8G3D - chains 2D and EK of the 431 polymer chains in the assembly; structure by electron microscopy, 3.70 A resolution.

# Chain 2D
Protein: CFAM166A
Source organism: Tetrahymena thermophila
Reference sequence: Q238X3 (Q238X3_TETTS); residue numbers follow UniProt; this construct covers 1-225
Sequence (225 residues; each row starts with the number of its first residue):
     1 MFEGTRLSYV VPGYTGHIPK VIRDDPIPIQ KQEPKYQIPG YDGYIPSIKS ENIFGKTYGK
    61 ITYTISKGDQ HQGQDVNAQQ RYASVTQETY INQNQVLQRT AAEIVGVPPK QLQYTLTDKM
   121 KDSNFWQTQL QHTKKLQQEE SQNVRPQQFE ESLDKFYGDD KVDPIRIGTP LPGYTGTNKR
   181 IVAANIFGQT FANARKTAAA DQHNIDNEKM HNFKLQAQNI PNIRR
Not modelled in the structure: 1-5, 140-157

# Chain EK
Protein: Tubulin alpha chain
Source organism: Tetrahymena thermophila
Notes: EC 3.6.5.-
Reference sequence: P41351 (TBA_TETTH); residue numbers follow UniProt; this construct covers 1-449
Sequence (449 residues; numbered 1 to 449; the number before each row is that of its first residue):
     1 MREVISIHVG QGGIQVGNAC WELFCLEHGI QPDGQMPSDR TIGGGDDAFN TFFSETGAGK
    61 HVPRAVFLDL EPTVIDEVRT GTYRQLFHPE QLISGKEDAA NNFARGHYTI GKEIVDLCLD
   121 RIRKLADNCT GLQGFLVFNS VGGGTGSGLG SLLLERLSVD YGKKSKLGFT IYPSPQVSTA
   181 VVEPYNSILS THSLLEHTDV AVMLDNEAIY DICRRNLDIE RPTYTNLNRL IAQVISSLTA
   241 SLRFDGALNV DITEFQTNLV PYPRIHFMLS SYAPIISAEK AYHEQLSVAE ITNSAFEPAN
   301 MMAKCDPRHG KYMACSMMYR GDVVPKDVNA SIATIKTKRT IQFVDWCPTG FKVGINYQPP
   361 TVVPGGDLAK VMRAVCMISN STAIAEVFSR LDHKFDLMYA KRAFVHWYVG EGMEEGEFSE
   421 AREDLAALEK DYEEVGIETA EGEGEEEGY
Not modelled in the structure: 440-449
Sequence notes: variant Arg-40 (Lys in P41351)
UniProt features mapped onto this chain:
  - active site: Glu-254
  - binding site (GTP): Gln-11, Glu-71, Ser-140, Gly-144, Thr-145, Thr-179, Asn-206, Asn-228
  - binding site (Mg(2+)): Glu-71
  - site: Tyr-449 (Involved in polymerization)

# Interface between chain 2D and chain EK
Contacting residue pairs (51):
  Tyr-36(2D) / Glu-279(EK)
  Gln-37(2D) / Glu-279(EK)
  Ile-38(2D) / Glu-279(EK)
  Pro-39(2D) / Asp-218(EK)
  Asn-52(2D) / Arg-221(EK)
  Ile-53(2D) / Arg-221(EK)  hydrogen bond (backbone-side chain)
  Phe-54(2D) / Glu-220(EK)
  Phe-54(2D) / Arg-221(EK)
  Gly-55(2D) / Ile-219(EK)
  Gly-55(2D) / Arg-221(EK)  hydrogen bond (backbone-backbone)
  Gly-55(2D) / Asn-226(EK)
  Thr-57(2D) / Leu-217(EK)
  Thr-57(2D) / Asp-218(EK)
  Thr-57(2D) / Ile-219(EK)
  Thr-57(2D) / Asp-367(EK)
  Tyr-58(2D) / Asp-218(EK)  hydrogen bond (backbone-backbone)
  Gly-59(2D) / Glu-279(EK)
  Thr-86(2D) / Glu-77(EK)
  Gln-87(2D) / Glu-77(EK)  hydrogen bond (side chain-backbone)
  Gln-87(2D) / Gly-81(EK)
  Thr-89(2D) / Thr-225(EK)
  Tyr-90(2D) / Asn-18(EK)
  Tyr-90(2D) / Ala-19(EK)  hydrogen bond (side chain-backbone)
  Tyr-90(2D) / Glu-22(EK)
  Tyr-90(2D) / Thr-82(EK)
  Tyr-90(2D) / Arg-229(EK)
  Ile-91(2D) / Thr-82(EK)
  Gln-93(2D) / Pro-32(EK)
  Asn-94(2D) / Leu-26(EK)
  Asn-94(2D) / Pro-364(EK)
  Gln-95(2D) / Pro-364(EK)
  Gln-95(2D) / Gly-365(EK)  hydrogen bond (side chain-backbone)
  Arg-99(2D) / Val-363(EK)
  Arg-99(2D) / Pro-364(EK)
  Ile-104(2D) / Ala-278(EK)
  Ile-104(2D) / Tyr-282(EK)  hydrophobic
  Arg-166(2D) / Thr-80(EK)  hydrogen bond (side chain-backbone)
  Ile-167(2D) / Thr-80(EK)
  Gly-168(2D) / Arg-84(EK)  hydrogen bond (backbone-side chain)
  Leu-171(2D) / Arg-79(EK)
  Leu-171(2D) / Arg-84(EK)
  Leu-171(2D) / Phe-87(EK)
  Leu-171(2D) / Pro-89(EK)  hydrophobic
  Pro-172(2D) / Arg-79(EK)
  Pro-172(2D) / Pro-89(EK)  hydrophobic
  Gly-173(2D) / Arg-79(EK)  hydrogen bond (backbone-side chain)
  Tyr-174(2D) / Asp-76(EK)
  Tyr-174(2D) / Arg-79(EK)
  Tyr-174(2D) / Thr-80(EK)
  Thr-175(2D) / Pro-72(EK)
  Thr-175(2D) / Asp-76(EK)  hydrogen bond (backbone-side chain)
Interface residues without a listed pair, chain 2D (37 interface residues in all): Ile-48, Lys-56, Ile-61, Asn-92, Val-105, Thr-169, Pro-170, Gly-176
Interface residues without a listed pair, chain EK (32 interface residues in all): Gln-31, His-88

# In short
37 residues of chain 2D and 32 residues of chain EK are in contact; the contacts include 10 hydrogen bonds.
Among the polar pairs are Ile-53(2D)/Arg-221(EK), Gln-87(2D)/Glu-77(EK) and Tyr-90(2D)/Ala-19(EK). From
UniProt: active-site residue Glu-254(EK), 8 GTP-binding residues and Mg2+-binding residue Glu-71(EK) on chain
EK.
Chain 2D is CFAM166A and chain EK is Tubulin alpha chain, both from Tetrahymena thermophila; the structure,
48-nm doublet microtubule from Tetrahymena thermophila strain K40R, was determined by electron microscopy,
deposited together with 8G2Z.
